PDB entry 7D8N | X-ray diffraction, 2.75 A resolution | chains A and B

Chain A (and B):
Protein: Protein-arginine deiminase type-3
Organism: Homo sapiens
Notes: EC 3.5.3.15; chain B of this document is another copy of the same molecule, construct and numbering; everything in this record applies to it too
UniProtKB: Q9ULW8 (PADI3_HUMAN); residues 1-664 here = UniProt positions 1-664
Sequence (664 residues; row label = number of the first residue in the row):
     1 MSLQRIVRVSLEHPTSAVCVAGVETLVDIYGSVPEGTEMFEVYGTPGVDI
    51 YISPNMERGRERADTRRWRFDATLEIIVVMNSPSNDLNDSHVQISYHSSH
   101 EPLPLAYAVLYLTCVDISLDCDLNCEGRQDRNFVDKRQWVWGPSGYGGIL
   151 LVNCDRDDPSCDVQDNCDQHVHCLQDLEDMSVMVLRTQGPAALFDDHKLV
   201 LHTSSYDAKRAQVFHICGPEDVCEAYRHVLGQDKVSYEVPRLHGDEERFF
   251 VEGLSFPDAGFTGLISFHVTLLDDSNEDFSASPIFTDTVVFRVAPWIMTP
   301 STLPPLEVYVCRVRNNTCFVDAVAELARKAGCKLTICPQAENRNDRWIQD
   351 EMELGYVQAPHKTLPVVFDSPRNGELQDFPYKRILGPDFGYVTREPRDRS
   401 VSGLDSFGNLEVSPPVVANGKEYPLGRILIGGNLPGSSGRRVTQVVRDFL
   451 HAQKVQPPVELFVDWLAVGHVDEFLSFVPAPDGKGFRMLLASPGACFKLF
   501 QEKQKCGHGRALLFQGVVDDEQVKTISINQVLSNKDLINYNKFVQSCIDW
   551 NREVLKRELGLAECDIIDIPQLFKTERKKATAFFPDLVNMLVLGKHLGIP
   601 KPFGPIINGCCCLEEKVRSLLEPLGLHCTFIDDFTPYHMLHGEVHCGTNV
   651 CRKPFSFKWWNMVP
Unresolved in the structure: 1, 54-68, 129-133, 400-403, 520-523, 636-645 (chain B: 1, 54-63, 129-131, 340-345, 381-383, 401-403, 636-645)
Swiss-Prot annotation at these positions:
  - natural variant: Leu112 (L112H: In UHS1), Ala294 (A294V: In UHS1), Gly509 (G509R: In a breast cancer sample), Pro605 (P605T: In UHS1)
Ion coordination: Ca2+ site 1: Asn153, Asp155, Asp157, Asp165, Asp176, Asp179; Ca2+ site 2: Asp155, Asp157, Asp179, Asp388; Ca2+ site 3: Asp165, Asp168, His170; Ca2+ site 4: Glu353, Phe407, Leu410, Glu411; Ca2+ site 5: Arg372, Glu395

Chain A / chain B interface:
Pairs across the interface (77; chain A residue first):
  Gln4(A) - Glu553(B)
  Ile6(A) - Asp549(B)
  Ile6(A) - Arg552(B)
  Ile6(A) - Glu553(B)
  Arg8(A) - Lys542(B)
  Arg8(A) - Gln545(B)
  Arg8(A) - Asp549(B)  salt bridge
  His13(A) - Asn539(B)
  Thr15(A) - Lys542(B)
  Ile29(A) - Lys498(B)  hydrogen bond (backbone-side chain)
  Tyr30(A) - Gly494(B)
  Tyr30(A) - Phe497(B)  hydrophobic
  Tyr30(A) - Ile538(B)  hydrogen bond (side chain-backbone)
  Tyr30(A) - Asn541(B)
  Tyr30(A) - Lys542(B)  hydrogen bond (side chain-backbone)
  Gly31(A) - Phe497(B)
  Gly31(A) - Lys498(B)  hydrogen bond (backbone-side chain)
  Gly31(A) - Gln501(B)
  Ser32(A) - Lys498(B)
  Ser32(A) - Gln501(B)  hydrogen bond
  Glu35(A) - Lys505(B)
  His202(A) - Pro435(B)
  Ser205(A) - Arg440(B)  hydrogen bond
  Ser236(A) - Gly436(B)
  Thr270(A) - Pro435(B)
  Leu272(A) - Pro435(B)
  Asp278(A) - Lys578(B)
  Phe279(A) - Tyr540(B)  hydrophobic
  Phe279(A) - Phe543(B)  hydrophobic
  Ser280(A) - Trp465(B)
  Ser280(A) - Phe543(B)
  Ala281(A) - Leu434(B)
  Ala281(A) - Phe462(B)
  Pro283(A) - Leu434(B)
  Pro283(A) - Phe462(B)
  Pro283(A) - Trp550(B)
  Ile284(A) - Trp550(B)
  Leu434(A) - Ala281(B)
  Pro435(A) - His202(B)
  Pro435(A) - Thr270(B)
  Pro435(A) - Leu272(B)
  Gly436(A) - Ser236(B)
  Arg440(A) - Ser205(B)  hydrogen bond
  Phe462(A) - Ala281(B)
  Phe462(A) - Pro283(B)
  Gly494(A) - Tyr30(B)
  Phe497(A) - Tyr30(B)  hydrophobic
  Phe497(A) - Gly31(B)
  Lys498(A) - Ile29(B)
  Lys498(A) - Gly31(B)  hydrogen bond (side chain-backbone)
  Lys498(A) - Ser32(B)
  Gln501(A) - Gly31(B)
  Gln501(A) - Ser32(B)  hydrogen bond (side chain-backbone)
  Lys505(A) - Glu35(B)
  Ile538(A) - Tyr30(B)  hydrogen bond (backbone-side chain)
  Asn539(A) - His13(B)
  Tyr540(A) - Phe279(B)  hydrophobic
  Asn541(A) - Tyr30(B)
  Lys542(A) - Arg8(B)  hydrogen bond (side chain-backbone)
  Lys542(A) - Val9(B)
  Lys542(A) - His13(B)
  Lys542(A) - Thr15(B)
  Lys542(A) - Tyr30(B)
  Phe543(A) - Phe279(B)  hydrophobic
  Phe543(A) - Ser280(B)
  Gln545(A) - Arg8(B)
  Asp549(A) - Ile6(B)
  Asp549(A) - Arg8(B)  salt bridge
  Trp550(A) - Pro283(B)
  Trp550(A) - Ile284(B)
  Arg552(A) - Ile6(B)
  Glu553(A) - Gln4(B)
  Glu553(A) - Ile6(B)
  Glu563(A) - Glu75(B)
  Lys578(A) - Glu277(B)  hydrogen bond (side chain-backbone)
  Lys578(A) - Asp278(B)
  Lys579(A) - Ser280(B)
Interface residues without a listed pair, chain A (57 interface residues in all): Ser2, Arg5, Glu75, Val200, Val235, Ser282, Phe285, Asp464, Trp465, Pro493, Glu502, Lys556
Interface residues without a listed pair, chain B (58 interface residues in all): Arg5, Ser10, Val200, Asn276, Ser282, Phe285, Pro493, Glu502, Arg557, Glu563, Lys579

Summary:
57 residues of chain A and 58 residues of chain B are in contact; the contacts include 12 hydrogen bonds and 2
salt bridges. Polar contacts include Arg8(A)-Asp549(B), Ile29(A)-Lys498(B) and Tyr30(A)-Ile538(B). Asn153(A),
Asp155(A), Asp157(A), Asp165(A), Asp176(A) and Asp179(A) form the Ca2+ site 1.
Both chains are Protein-arginine deiminase type-3 (Homo sapiens). Entry 7D8N (Structure of the inactive form
of wild-type peptidylarginine deiminase type III (PAD3) crystallized under the condition ...) was determined
by X-ray diffraction together with 7D4Y, 7D56, 7D5R, 7D5V and 7DAN from the same study.
